PDB entry 3BGW | X-ray diffraction, 3.91 A resolution | chains A and F of the 6 polymer chains in the assembly

Chain A (and F):
Protein: DNAB-Like Replicative Helicase
Source organism: Bacillus phage SPP1
Notes: chain F of this document is another copy of the same molecule, construct and numbering; everything in this record applies to it too
UniProt: Q38152 (Q38152_BPSPP); numbering as in UniProt (aligned over 1-442)
Amino-acid sequence (444 residues; row label = number of the first residue in the row; numbers below 1 keep their minus sign (Gly-1 is residue -1)):
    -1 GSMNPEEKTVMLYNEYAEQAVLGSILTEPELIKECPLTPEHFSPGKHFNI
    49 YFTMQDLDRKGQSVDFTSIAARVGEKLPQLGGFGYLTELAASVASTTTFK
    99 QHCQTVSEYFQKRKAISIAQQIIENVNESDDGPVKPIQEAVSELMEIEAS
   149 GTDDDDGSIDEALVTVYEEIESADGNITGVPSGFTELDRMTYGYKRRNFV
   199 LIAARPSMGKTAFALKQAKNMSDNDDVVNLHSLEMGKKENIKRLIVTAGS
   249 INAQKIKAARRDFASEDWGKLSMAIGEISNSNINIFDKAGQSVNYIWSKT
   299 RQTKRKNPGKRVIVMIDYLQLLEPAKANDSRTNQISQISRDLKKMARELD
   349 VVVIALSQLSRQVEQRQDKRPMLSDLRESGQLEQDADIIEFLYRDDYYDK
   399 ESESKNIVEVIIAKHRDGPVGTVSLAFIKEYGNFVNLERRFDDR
Not modelled in the structure: -1 to 11, 126-131, 437-442
Disulfide bonds: Cys33-Cys101
Differences from the reference sequence: expression tag (-1 to 0)

How chain A and chain F interact:
Contacting residue pairs (47; chain A residue first):
  Glu106(A) - Lys133(F)
  Glu106(A) - Pro134(F)
  Gln109(A) - Ile135(F)
  Lys110(A) - Val124(F)
  Lys110(A) - Asn125(F)
  Ala117(A) - Ala117(F)
  Ala117(A) - Ile120(F)  hydrophobic
  Ile120(A) - Ala117(F)  hydrophobic
  Val124(A) - Lys110(F)
  Asn125(A) - Lys110(F)
  Lys133(A) - Glu106(F)
  Pro134(A) - Glu106(F)
  Pro134(A) - Gln109(F)
  Ile135(A) - Gln109(F)
  Ala138(A) - Ile145(F)
  Leu142(A) - Leu142(F)  hydrophobic
  Leu142(A) - Ile145(F)  hydrophobic
  Leu142(A) - Glu146(F)
  Ile145(A) - Ala138(F)
  Ile145(A) - Ile145(F)  hydrophobic
  Glu146(A) - Leu142(F)
  Glu146(A) - Arg299(F)  salt bridge
  Thr150(A) - Arg303(F)
  Asp154(A) - Gln300(F)
  Gly155(A) - Phe284(F)
  Leu161(A) - Ile239(F)  hydrophobic
  Leu161(A) - Ile273(F)  hydrophobic
  Tyr165(A) - Ile273(F)  hydrophobic
  Glu167(A) - Lys236(F)  salt bridge
  Ile168(A) - Ile254(F)  hydrophobic
  Ile168(A) - Arg258(F)
  Glu169(A) - Arg259(F)  hydrogen bond (backbone-side chain)
  Ala171(A) - Ala256(F)
  Tyr190(A) - Ala256(F)
  Arg364(A) - Arg359(F)
  Gln365(A) - Gln363(F)  hydrogen bond
  Met370(A) - Arg359(F)
  Gln379(A) - Glu321(F)
  Glu381(A) - Leu319(F)
  Gln382(A) - Ala287(F)
  Gln382(A) - Leu319(F)
  Lys412(A) - Glu232(F)
  Arg414(A) - Gly234(F)
  Arg414(A) - Glu237(F)
  Asp415(A) - Glu237(F)
  Gly416(A) - Glu237(F)  hydrogen bond (backbone-side chain)
  Pro417(A) - Lys255(F)
Also at the interface, not in a pair above, chain A (42 interface residues in all): Ala113, Ile114, Ile121, Met143, Ser156, Ile157, Val164
Also at the interface, not in a pair above, chain F (47 interface residues in all): Ala113, Ile114, Ile121, Asp151, Met233, Lys240, Leu269, Ile276, Ile281, Asn282, Ile283, Gly288, Lys304

Overview:
42 residues of chain A face 47 of chain F across their interface, with 3 hydrogen bonds and 2 salt bridges.
Polar pairs include Glu146(A)-Arg299(F), Glu167(A)-Lys236(F) and Glu169(A)-Arg259(F).
Chain A and chain F are both DNAB-Like Replicative Helicase (Bacillus phage SPP1); the structure, The
Structure Of A DnaB-Like Replicative Helicase And Its Interactions With Primase, was determined by X-ray
diffraction together with 3BH0 from the same study.
